PDB entry 7F57 | electron microscopy, 3.80 A resolution | chains B and C of the 5 polymer chains in the assembly

[Chain B (and C)]
Molecule: Glutamate receptor ionotropic, kainate 2
From: Rattus norvegicus
Notes: chain C of this document is another copy of the same molecule, construct and numbering; everything in this record applies to it too
UniProt: P42260 (GRIK2_RAT); numbering as in UniProt (aligned over 1-908)
Chain sequence (908 residues; each row starts with the number of its first residue):
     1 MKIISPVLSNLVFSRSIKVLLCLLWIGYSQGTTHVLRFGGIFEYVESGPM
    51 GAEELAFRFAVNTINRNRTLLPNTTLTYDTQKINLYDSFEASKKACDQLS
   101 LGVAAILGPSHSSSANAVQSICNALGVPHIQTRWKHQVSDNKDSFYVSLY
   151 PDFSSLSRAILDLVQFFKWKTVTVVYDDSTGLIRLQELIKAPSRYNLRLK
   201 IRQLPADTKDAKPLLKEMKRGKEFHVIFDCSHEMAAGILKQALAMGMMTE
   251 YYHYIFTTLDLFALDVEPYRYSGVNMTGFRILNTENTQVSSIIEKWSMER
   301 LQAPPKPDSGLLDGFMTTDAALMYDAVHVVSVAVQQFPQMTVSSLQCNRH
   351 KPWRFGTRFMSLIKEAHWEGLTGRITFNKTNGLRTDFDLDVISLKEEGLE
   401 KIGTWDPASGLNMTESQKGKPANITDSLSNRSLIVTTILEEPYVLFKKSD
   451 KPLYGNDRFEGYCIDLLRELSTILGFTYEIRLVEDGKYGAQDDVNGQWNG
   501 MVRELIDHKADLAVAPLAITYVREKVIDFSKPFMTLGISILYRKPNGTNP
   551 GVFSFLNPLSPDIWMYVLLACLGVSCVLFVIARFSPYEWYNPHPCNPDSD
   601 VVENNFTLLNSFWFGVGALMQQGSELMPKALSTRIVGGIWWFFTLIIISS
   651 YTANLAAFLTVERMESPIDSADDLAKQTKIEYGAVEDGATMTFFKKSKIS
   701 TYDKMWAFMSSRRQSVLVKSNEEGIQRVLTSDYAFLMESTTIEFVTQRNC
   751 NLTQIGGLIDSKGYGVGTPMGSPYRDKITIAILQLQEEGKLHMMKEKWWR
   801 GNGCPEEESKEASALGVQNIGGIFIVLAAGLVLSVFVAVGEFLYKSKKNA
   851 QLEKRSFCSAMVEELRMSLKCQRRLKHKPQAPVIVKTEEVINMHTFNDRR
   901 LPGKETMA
Disordered / not traced: 1-32, 868-908
Differences from the reference sequence: engineered mutation Leu107 (Phe in P42260); variant Val567 (Ile in P42260), Cys571 (Tyr in P42260)
Curated features (UniProtKB/Swiss-Prot):
  - binding site (L-glutamate): Pro516, Ala518, Arg523, Ala689, Thr690, Glu738
  - modified residue (Phosphoserine): Ser846, Ser868
  - glycosylation (N-linked (GlcNAc...) asparagine): Asn67, Asn73, Asn275, Asn378, Asn412, Asn423, Asn430, Asn546, Asn751
  - cross-link: Lys886 (Glycyl lysine isopeptide (Lys-Gly) (interchain with G-Cter in SUMO1))
  - natural variant: Cys571 (Y571C: In RNA edited version; this construct carries the variant), Gln621 (Q621R: In RNA edited version)
  - mutagenesis: Asn751 (N751Q: Loss of glycosylation), Val883 (V883A: Abolishes interaction with KLHL17. Abolishes actinfilin-mediated degradation), Ile884 (I884A: Abolishes interaction with KLHL17. Abolishes actinfilin-mediated degradation), Lys886 (K886R: Abolishes sumoylation. Loss of kainate-mediated endocytosis)
Cystine bridges: Cys96-Cys347
Covalent attachments: N-acetylglucosamine (NAG) linked to Asn275, Asn412; glycan linked to Asn378
What the authors report for this chain:
  - specificity-determining residues: Arg220 (by similarity / conservation)

[Interface between chain B and chain C]
Residue-residue contacts (50):
  Pro558(B) with Leu815(C); Gly816(C)
  Ser560(B) with Gly816(C), hydrogen bond (backbone-backbone)
  Ile563(B) with Gly816(C); Val817(C), hydrophobic; Gln818(C); Phe824(C), hydrophobic
  Tyr566(B) with Phe824(C), hydrophobic
  Val577(B) with Leu831(C), hydrophobic
  Ile581(B) with Ala838(C), hydrophobic
  Arg583(B) with Glu864(C); Leu865(C)
  Trp589(B) with Glu864(C)
  Cys595(B) with His593(C); Pro594(C)
  Val602(B) with Glu863(C); Glu864(C)
  Gln621(B) with Gln622(C)
  Gln622(B) with Gln622(C), hydrogen bond (backbone-side chain)
  Gly623(B) with Gln622(C), hydrogen bond (backbone-side chain)
  Met627(B) with Ser624(C); Glu625(C)
  Leu631(B) with Leu609(C), hydrophobic
  Ser632(B) with Ala838(C)
  Arg634(B) with Leu609(C), hydrogen bond (side chain-backbone); Asn610(C); Trp613(C)
  Ile635(B) with Trp613(C)
  Gly638(B) with Trp613(C)
  Ile639(B) with Val826(C); Leu827(C), hydrophobic
  Trp640(B) with Leu827(C)
  Trp641(B) with Met620(C); Gln622(C)
  Phe642(B) with Phe555(C), hydrophobic; Met620(C)
  Phe643(B) with Phe824(C), hydrophobic; Leu827(C), hydrophobic
  Leu645(B) with Met620(C); Ile648(C), hydrophobic
  Ser649(B) with Tyr651(C); Thr652(C), hydrogen bond
  Ala653(B) with Leu655(C), hydrophobic; Ala656(C), hydrophobic
  Asn654(B) with Gly816(C)
  Phe658(B) with Arg663(C); Leu815(C), hydrophobic
  Val661(B) with Arg663(C)
  Ala707(B) with Ser700(C)
  Ser710(B) with Ile699(C)
Other interface residues (no listed pair), chain B (40 interface residues in all): Leu559, Asp562, Phe584, Ile646, Thr652, Ala657, Thr660, Ser711
Other interface residues (no listed pair), chain C (40 interface residues in all): Gln621, Leu659, Thr660, Thr701, Tyr702, Gly830, Ser834, Val835, Phe842, Met867

[In short]
Chain B and chain C each contribute 40 residues to their interface; the contacts include 5 hydrogen bonds.
Among the polar pairs are Gln622(B)-Gln622(C), Gly623(B)-Gln622(C) and Arg634(B)-Leu609(C).
N-acetylglucosamine is covalently linked to Asn275(B) and Asn412(B). UniProt lists 6 L-glutamate-binding
residues and 4 mutagenesis sites on chain B. From the paper: the specificity determinant Arg220(B).
Chain B and chain C are both Glutamate receptor ionotropic, kainate 2 (Rattus norvegicus); the structure,
Kainate-bound GluK2-1xNeto2 complex, at the desensitized state, was determined by electron microscopy,
deposited together with 7F56, 7F59, 7F5A and 7F5B.
